PDB entry 2H70 | X-ray diffraction, 2.70 A resolution | chain A

== Chain A ==
Name: Thioredoxin
Organism: Escherichia coli
UniProt: Q2M889 (Q2M889_ECOLI); residues 1-108 here correspond to UniProt positions 2-109 (UniProt number = residue number + 1)
Chain sequence (108 residues; each row starts with the number of its first residue):
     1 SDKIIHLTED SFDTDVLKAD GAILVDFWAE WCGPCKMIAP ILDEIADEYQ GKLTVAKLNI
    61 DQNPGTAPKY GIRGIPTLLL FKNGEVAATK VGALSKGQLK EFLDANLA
Disordered / not traced: 1
Differences from the reference sequence: engineered mutation Glu9 (Asp10 in Q2M889)
Disulfide bonds: Cys32-Cys35

== In short ==
Chain A is Thioredoxin (Escherichia coli); the structure, Crystal Structure of Thioredoxin Mutant D9E in
Hexagonal (p61) Space Group, was determined by X-ray diffraction, deposited together with 2H6Z.
